PDB entry 3HYJ | X-ray diffraction, 2.60 A resolution | chain A

== Chain A ==
Molecule: Protein DUF199/WhiA
Source organism: Thermotoga maritima
Notes: fragment: N-terminal domain, generated by proteolytic digestion of the full-length protein to 198)
UniProt: Q9X234 (Q9X234_THEMA); residue numbers follow UniProt; this construct covers 1-198
Chain sequence (198 residues; each row starts with the number of its first residue):
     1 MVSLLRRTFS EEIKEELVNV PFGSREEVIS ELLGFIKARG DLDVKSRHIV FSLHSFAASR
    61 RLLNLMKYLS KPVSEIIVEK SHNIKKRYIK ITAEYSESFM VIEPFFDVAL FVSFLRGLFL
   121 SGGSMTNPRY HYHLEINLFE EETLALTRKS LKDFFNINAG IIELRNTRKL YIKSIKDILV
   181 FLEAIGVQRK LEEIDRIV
Unresolved in the structure: 44-46, 83-86, 194-198
Metal / ion sites: Na+: His131, His133

== In short ==
His131 and His133 form the Na+ site.
Chain A is Protein DUF199/WhiA (Thermotoga maritima); the structure, Crystal structure of the N-terminal
LAGLIDADG domain of DUF199/WhiA, was determined by X-ray diffraction, deposited together with 3HYI.
